3H1J - chains B and I of the 20 polymer chains in the assembly; structure by X-ray diffraction, 3.00 A resolution.

# Chain B
Name: Mitochondrial ubiquinol-cytochrome-C reductase complex core protein 2
Source organism: Gallus gallus
Notes: EC 1.10.2.2
Chain sequence (441 residues; each row starts with the number of its first residue; numbers below 1 keep their minus sign (Ser-1 is residue -1)):
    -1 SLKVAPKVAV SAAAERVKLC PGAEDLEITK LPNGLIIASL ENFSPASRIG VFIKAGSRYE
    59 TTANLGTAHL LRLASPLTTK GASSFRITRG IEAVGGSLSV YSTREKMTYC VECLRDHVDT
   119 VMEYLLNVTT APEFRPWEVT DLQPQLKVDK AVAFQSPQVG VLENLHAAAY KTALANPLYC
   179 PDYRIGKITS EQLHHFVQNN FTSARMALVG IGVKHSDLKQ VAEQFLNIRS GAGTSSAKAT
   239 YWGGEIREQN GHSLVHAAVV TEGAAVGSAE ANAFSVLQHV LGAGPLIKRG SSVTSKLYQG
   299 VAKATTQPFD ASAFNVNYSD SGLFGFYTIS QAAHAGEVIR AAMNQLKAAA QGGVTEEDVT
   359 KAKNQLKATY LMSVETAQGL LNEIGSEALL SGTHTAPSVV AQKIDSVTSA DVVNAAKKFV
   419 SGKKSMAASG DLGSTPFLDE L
Unresolved in the structure: -1 to 18

# Chain I
Name: Cytochrome b-c1 complex subunit Rieske, mitochondrial
Source organism: Gallus gallus
Notes: EC 1.10.2.2; fragment: sequence database residues 1-76
Reference sequence: Q5ZLR5 (UCRI_CHICK); residues 47-78 here correspond to UniProt positions 45-76 (UniProt number = residue number - 2)
Chain sequence (47 residues; each row starts with the number of its first residue; note: 4 numbers in that range are skipped by the numbering (no residue carries them; nothing is unmodelled there); X marks 15 residues of unknown identity (built as UNK)):
    28 XXXXXXXXXX XXXXX
    47 RPLLCRESMS GRSARRDLVA GISLNAPASV RY
Unresolved in the structure: 78

# Chain B / chain I interface
Residue-residue contacts - 61 pairs, chain B then chain I:
  Arg70(B) - Ala66(I)
  Arg70(B) - Ile68(I)
  Leu71(B) - Ile68(I)  hydrophobic
  Pro74(B) - Leu70(I)  hydrophobic
  Thr86(B) - Leu70(I)
  Ile89(B) - Leu70(I)  hydrophobic
  Glu90(B) - Asn71(I)
  Gly94(B) - Asn71(I)
  Ser95(B) - Asn71(I)
  Leu96(B) - Ser69(I)
  Leu96(B) - Leu70(I)  hydrogen bond (backbone-backbone)
  Leu96(B) - Asn71(I)
  Ser97(B) - Ile68(I)
  Ser97(B) - Ser69(I)  hydrogen bond
  Val98(B) - Ala66(I)
  Val98(B) - Gly67(I)
  Val98(B) - Ile68(I)  hydrogen bond (backbone-backbone)
  Tyr99(B) - Ala66(I)
  Tyr99(B) - Gly67(I)
  Ser100(B) - Ala66(I)  hydrogen bond (backbone-backbone)
  Thr101(B) - Val65(I)
  Asp147(B) - Ile68(I)
  Gln156(B) - Arg77(I)  hydrogen bond (side chain-backbone)
  Val157(B) - Leu64(I)  hydrophobic
  Leu160(B) - Ala60(I)  hydrophobic
  Leu176(B) - Leu64(I)
  Leu176(B) - Ala66(I)  hydrophobic
  Tyr177(B) - Ala66(I)
  Tyr177(B) - Val76(I)
  Leu252(B) - Leu49(I)  hydrophobic
  Pro283(B) - Ser56(I)
  Arg287(B) - Glu53(I)
  Tyr296(B) - Arg52(I)
  Thr304(B) - Arg52(I)
  Gln305(B) - Arg52(I)
  Pro306(B) - Leu50(I)
  Pro306(B) - Cys51(I)
  Pro306(B) - Arg52(I)
  Phe307(B) - Arg52(I)
  Phe307(B) - Met55(I)  hydrophobic
  Asp308(B) - Met55(I)
  Asp308(B) - Ser56(I)
  Asp308(B) - Gly57(I)  hydrogen bond (side chain-backbone)
  Asp308(B) - Arg58(I)
  Asp308(B) - Ser59(I)  hydrogen bond (side chain-backbone)
  Ala309(B) - Ser59(I)
  Ser310(B) - Ser59(I)
  Ala311(B) - Arg61(I)
  Phe312(B) - Ala60(I)  hydrophobic
  Phe312(B) - Arg62(I)
  Asn313(B) - Arg62(I)
  Val314(B) - Arg62(I)
  Val314(B) - Asp63(I)
  Tyr316(B) - Asp63(I)
  Tyr325(B) - Ser59(I)  hydrogen bond (backbone-side chain)
  Tyr325(B) - Ala60(I)  hydrophobic
  Thr326(B) - Ser59(I)
  Ile327(B) - Met55(I)  hydrophobic
  Ile327(B) - Arg58(I)
  Ile327(B) - Ser59(I)
  Gln376(B) - Arg77(I)
Other interface residues (no listed pair), chain B (49 interface residues in all): Ser73, Ala149, Val150, Gln153, Ser154, Glu161, Gln276, Gly288, Thr303
Other interface residues (no listed pair), chain I (26 interface residues in all): Ala74, Ser75

# In short
Chain B and chain I form an interface of 49 and 26 residues respectively, with 8 hydrogen bonds. Polar
contacts include Ser97(B)-Ser69(I), Gln156(B)-Arg77(I) and Asp308(B)-Gly57(I).
Chain B is Mitochondrial ubiquinol-cytochrome-C reductase complex core protein 2 and chain I is Cytochrome
b-c1 complex subunit Rieske, mitochondrial, both from Gallus gallus; the structure, Stigmatellin-bound
cytochrome bc1 complex from chicken, was determined by X-ray diffraction together with 3H1H and 3H1I from the
same study.
